7WY2 - chain A; structure by X-ray diffraction, 1.45 A resolution.

# Chain A
Molecule: Bifunctional cytochrome P450/NADPH--P450 reductase
Organism: Priestia megaterium
Notes: EC 1.14.14.1, 1.6.2.4
UniProt: A0A1Q8UP87 (A0A1Q8UP87_BACME); residues 0-455 here correspond to UniProt positions 1-456 (UniProt number = residue number + 1)
Sequence (456 residues; numbered 0 to 455; the number before each row is that of its first residue; numbering starts at 0):
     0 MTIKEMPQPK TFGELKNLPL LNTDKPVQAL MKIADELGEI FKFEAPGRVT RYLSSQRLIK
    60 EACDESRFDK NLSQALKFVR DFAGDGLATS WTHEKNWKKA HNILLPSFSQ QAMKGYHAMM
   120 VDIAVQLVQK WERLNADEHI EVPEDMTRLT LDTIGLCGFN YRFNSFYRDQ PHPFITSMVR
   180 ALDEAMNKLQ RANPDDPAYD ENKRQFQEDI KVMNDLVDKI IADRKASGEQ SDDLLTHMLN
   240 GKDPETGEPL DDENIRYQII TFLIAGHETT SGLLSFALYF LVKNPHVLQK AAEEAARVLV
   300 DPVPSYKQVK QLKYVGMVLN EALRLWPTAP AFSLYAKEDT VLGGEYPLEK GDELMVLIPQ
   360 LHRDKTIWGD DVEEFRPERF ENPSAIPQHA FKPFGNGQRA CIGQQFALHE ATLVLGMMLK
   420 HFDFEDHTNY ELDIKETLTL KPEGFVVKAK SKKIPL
Disordered / not traced: 0-1
Sequence notes: engineered mutation A87 (Phe88 in A0A1Q8UP87)
Bound ions: Oxomolybdenum Mesoporphyrin IX Mo near C400 (its only coordinating residue here)
Residues lining bound ligands:
  - D0L ((2S)-2-[[(2S)-1-heptylpyrrolidin-2-yl]carbonylamino]-3-phenyl-propanoic acid): L20, P25, V26, L29, R47, Y51, S72, Q73, A74, M185, L188, A328, P329, A330, M354, L437
  - Oxomolybdenum Mesoporphyrin IX (MI9): K69, L75, L86, A87, W96, F107, I153, T260, F261, A264, T268, T269, L272, L322, T327, A328, F331, P392, F393, G394, Q397, R398, A399, C400, I401, G402, F405, A406
  - ethenylbenzene (SYN): L75, V78, A87, T88, T260, I263, A264, L437

# In short
Ligands of chain A: Oxomolybdenum Mesoporphyrin IX, compound D0L and ethenylbenzene.
Chain A is Bifunctional cytochrome P450/NADPH--P450 reductase (Priestia megaterium); the structure, Structure
of the Oxomolybdenum Mesoporphyrin IX-Reconstituted CYP102A1 F87A Mutant Haem Domain with
N-Enanthyl-L-Prolyl-L-Phenylalanine in complex with ..., was determined by X-ray diffraction, deposited
together with 7WY1, 7WY3 and 7WY4.
